9O6T - chains U and W of the 24 polymer chains in the assembly; structure by electron microscopy, 22.00 A resolution (very low resolution: no residue pairs are listed; an interface is given only as per-side residue counts).

Chain U (and W):
Molecule: Prohibitin-2
Organism: Homo sapiens
Notes: chain W of this document is another copy of the same molecule, construct and numbering; everything in this record applies to it too
UniProtKB: Q99623 (PHB2_HUMAN); residue numbers follow UniProt; this construct covers 1-299
Chain sequence (299 residues; each row starts with the number of its first residue):
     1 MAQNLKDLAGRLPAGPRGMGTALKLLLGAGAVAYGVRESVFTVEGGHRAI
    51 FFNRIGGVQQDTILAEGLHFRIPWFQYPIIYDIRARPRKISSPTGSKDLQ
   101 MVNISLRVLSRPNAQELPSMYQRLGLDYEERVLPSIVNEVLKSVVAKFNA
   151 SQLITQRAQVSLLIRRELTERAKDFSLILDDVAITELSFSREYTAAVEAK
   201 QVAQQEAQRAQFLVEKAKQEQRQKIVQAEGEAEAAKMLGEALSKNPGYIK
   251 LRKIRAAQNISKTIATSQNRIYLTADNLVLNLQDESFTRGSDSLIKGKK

How chain U and chain W interact:
At this resolution (22 A) residue pairs are not listed: 25 residues of chain U and 23 of chain W lie at the interface.

Summary:
25 residues of chain U face 23 of chain W across their interface.
Chain U and chain W are both Prohibitin-2 (Homo sapiens); the structure, Structure of the human prohibitin
complex in the open state, was determined by electron microscopy together with 9O6S from the same study.
